PDB entry 4U1I | X-ray diffraction, 1.92 A resolution | chains A and C of the 3 polymer chains in the assembly

== Chain A ==
Protein: HLA class I histocompatibility antigen, B-81 alpha chain
From: Homo sapiens
Reference sequence: Q31610 (1B81_HUMAN); residues 1-277 here correspond to UniProt positions 25-301 (UniProt number = residue number + 24)
Chain sequence (278 residues; row label = number of the first residue in the row; numbering starts at 0):
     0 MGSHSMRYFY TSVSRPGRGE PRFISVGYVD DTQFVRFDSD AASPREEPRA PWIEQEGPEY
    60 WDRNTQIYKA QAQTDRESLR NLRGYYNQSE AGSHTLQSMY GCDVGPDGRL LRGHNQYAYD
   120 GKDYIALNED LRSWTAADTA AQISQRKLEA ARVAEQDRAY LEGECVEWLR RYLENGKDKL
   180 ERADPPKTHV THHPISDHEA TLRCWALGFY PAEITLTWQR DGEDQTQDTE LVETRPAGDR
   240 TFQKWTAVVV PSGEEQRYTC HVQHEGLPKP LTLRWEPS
Construct notes: initiating methionine (0); conflict Asp156 (Leu180 in Q31610)
Cystine bridges: Cys101-Cys164, Cys203-Cys259
What the authors report for this chain:
  - conformationally variable residues (helix shift): Leu147

== Chain C ==
Protein: GAG protein
Reference sequence: Q70A36 (Q70A36_9HIV1); residues 1-9 here correspond to UniProt positions 67-75 (UniProt number = residue number + 66)
Chain sequence (9 residues; row label = number of the first residue in the row):
     1 TPQDLNTML
What the authors report for this chain:
  - conformationally variable residues (side-chain flip): Gln3, Leu5 to Thr7
  - contacts within the chain: Leu5-Thr7

== Chain A / chain C interface ==
Residue-residue contacts (41; chain A residue first):
  Tyr7(A) - Thr1(C)  hydrogen bond (side chain-backbone)
  Tyr7(A) - Pro2(C)
  Tyr9(A) - Pro2(C)
  Arg62(A) - Thr1(C)  hydrogen bond
  Arg62(A) - Asp4(C)  salt bridge
  Asn63(A) - Thr1(C)  hydrogen bond
  Asn63(A) - Pro2(C)
  Ile66(A) - Gln3(C)
  Ile66(A) - Asp4(C)
  Tyr67(A) - Pro2(C)
  Ala69(A) - Asn6(C)
  Gln70(A) - Leu5(C)  hydrogen bond (side chain-backbone)
  Gln70(A) - Asn6(C)
  Gln70(A) - Thr7(C)
  Thr73(A) - Asn6(C)
  Thr73(A) - Thr7(C)  hydrogen bond (side chain-backbone)
  Thr73(A) - Met8(C)
  Glu76(A) - Met8(C)
  Ser77(A) - Met8(C)
  Ser77(A) - Leu9(C)  hydrogen bond (side chain-backbone)
  Asn80(A) - Met8(C)
  Asn80(A) - Leu9(C)  hydrogen bond (side chain-backbone)
  Tyr84(A) - Leu9(C)  hydrogen bond (side chain-backbone)
  Leu95(A) - Leu9(C)  hydrophobic
  Tyr99(A) - Pro2(C)
  Tyr99(A) - Gln3(C)  hydrogen bond (side chain-backbone)
  Asn114(A) - Gln3(C)  hydrogen bond
  Tyr116(A) - Thr7(C)
  Ser143(A) - Leu9(C)  hydrogen bond (side chain-backbone)
  Leu147(A) - Thr7(C)
  Leu147(A) - Met8(C)
  Val152(A) - Thr7(C)
  Gln155(A) - Leu5(C)
  Asp156(A) - Gln3(C)
  Asp156(A) - Leu5(C)
  Tyr159(A) - Thr1(C)  hydrogen bond (side chain-backbone)
  Tyr159(A) - Pro2(C)
  Tyr159(A) - Gln3(C)
  Glu163(A) - Thr1(C)
  Trp167(A) - Thr1(C)
  Tyr171(A) - Thr1(C)  hydrogen bond (side chain-backbone)
Other interface residues (no listed pair), chain A (32 interface residues in all): Met5, Glu45, Tyr59, Tyr123, Ile124, Lys146
Interface features reported in the paper:
  - pairs named by the authors: Leu147(A)-Met8(C)
  - interface residues, chain C: Leu5(C), Thr7(C)

== Summary ==
Chain A and chain C form an interface of 32 and 9 residues respectively, with 13 hydrogen bonds and 1 salt
bridge. Among the polar pairs are Arg62(A)-Asp4(C), Tyr7(A)-Thr1(C) and Arg62(A)-Thr1(C). The paper describes
a contact between Leu147(A) and Met8(C). From the paper: interface residues Leu5(C) and Thr7(C);
conformational variability at Leu147(A) and Gln3(C) among others.
Here chain A is HLA class I histocompatibility antigen, B-81 alpha chain (Homo sapiens) and chain C is GAG
protein. Entry 4U1I (HLA class I micropolymorphisms determine peptide-HLA landscape and dictate differential
HIV-1 escape through identical epitopes) was determined by X-ray diffraction (same publication as 4U1H, 4U1J,
4U1K, 4U1L, 4U1M, 4U1N and 4U1S).
